PDB entry 2VDP | X-ray diffraction, 2.80 A resolution | chains A and B of the 5 polymer chains in the assembly

[Chain A]
Molecule: Integrin alpha-iib
Organism: Homo sapiens
Notes: fragment: headpiece, residues 32-483
UniProt: P08514 (ITA2B_HUMAN); residues 1-452 here correspond to UniProt positions 32-483 (UniProt number = residue number + 31)
Amino-acid sequence (452 residues; numbered 1 to 452; the number before each row is that of its first residue):
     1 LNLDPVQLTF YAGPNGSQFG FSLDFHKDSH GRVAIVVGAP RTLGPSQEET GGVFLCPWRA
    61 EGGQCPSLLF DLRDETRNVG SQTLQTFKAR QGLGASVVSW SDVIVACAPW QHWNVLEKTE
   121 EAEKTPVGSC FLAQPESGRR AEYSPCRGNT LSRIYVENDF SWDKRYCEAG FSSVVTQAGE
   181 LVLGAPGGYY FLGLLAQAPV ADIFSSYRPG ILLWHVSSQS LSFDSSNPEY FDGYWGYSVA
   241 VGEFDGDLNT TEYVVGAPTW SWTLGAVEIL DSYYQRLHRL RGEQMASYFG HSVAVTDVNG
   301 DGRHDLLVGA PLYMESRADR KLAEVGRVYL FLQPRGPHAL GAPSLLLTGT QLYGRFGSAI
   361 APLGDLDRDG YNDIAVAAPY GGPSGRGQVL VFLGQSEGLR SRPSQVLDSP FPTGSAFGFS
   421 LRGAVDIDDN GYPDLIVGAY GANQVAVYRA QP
Disulfides: Cys56-Cys65, Cys107-Cys130, Cys146-Cys167
Glycans and other covalent adducts: N-acetylglucosamine (NAG) linked to Asn15, Asn249
Sequence notes: conflict Gly282 (Ala313 in P08514)
Ion coordination: Ca2+ site 1: Glu243, Asp245, Asp247, Thr250, Glu252; Ca2+ site 2: Asp297, Asn299, Asp301, Arg303, Asp305; Ca2+ site 3: Asp365, Asp367, Asp369, Tyr371, Asp373; Ca2+ site 4: Asp426, Asp428, Asn430, Tyr432, Asp434
Curated features (UniProtKB/Swiss-Prot):
  - binding site (Ca(2+)): Glu243, Asp245, Asp247, Thr250, Glu252, Asp297, Asn299, Asp301, Arg303, Asp305, Asp365, Asp367, Asp369, Tyr371, Asp373, Asp426, Asp428, Asn430, Tyr432, Asp434
  - glycosylation (N-linked (GlcNAc...) asparagine): Asn15, Asn249

[Chain B]
Molecule: Integrin beta-3
Organism: Homo sapiens
Notes: fragment: headpiece, residues 27-487
UniProt: P05106 (ITB3_HUMAN); residues 1-461 here correspond to UniProt positions 27-487 (UniProt number = residue number + 26)
Amino-acid sequence (461 residues; row label = number of the first residue in the row):
     1 GPNICTTRGV SSCQQCLAVS PMCAWCSDEA LPLGSPRCDL KENLLKDNCA PESIEFPVSE
    61 ARVLEDRPLS DKGSGDSSQV TQVSPQRIAL RLRPDDSKNF SIQVRQVEDY PVDIYYLMDL
   121 SYSMKDDLWS IQNLGTKLAT QMRKLTSNLR IGFGAFVDKP VSPYMYISPP EALENPCYDM
   181 KTTCLPMFGY KHVLTLTDQV TRFNEEVKKQ SVSRNRDAPE GGFDAIMQAT VCDEKIGWRN
   241 DASHLLVFTT DAKTHIALDG RLAGIVQPND GQCHVGSDNH YSASTTMDYP SLGLMTEKLS
   301 QKNINLIFAV TENVVNLYQN YSELIPGTTV GVLSMDSSNV LQLIVDAYGK IRSKVELEVR
   361 DLPEELSLSF NATCLNNEVI PGLKSCMGLK IGDTVSFSIE AKVRGCPQEK EKSFTIKPVG
   421 FKDSLIVQVT FDCDCACQAQ AEPNSHRCNN GNGTFECGVC R
Disordered / not traced: 73-78
Disulfides: Cys5-Cys23, Cys13-Cys435, Cys16-Cys38, Cys26-Cys49, Cys177-Cys184, Cys232-Cys273, Cys374-Cys386, Cys406-Cys433, Cys437-Cys457, Cys448-Cys460
Glycans and other covalent adducts: N-acetylglucosamine (NAG) linked to Asn99, Asn320, Asn371
Ion coordination: Mg2+: Ser121, Ser123, Glu220 (shared with 1 residue of chain C); Ca2+ site 1: Ser123, Asp126, Asp127, Asp251 (together with glycerol); Ca2+ site 2: Asp158, Asn215, Asp217, Pro219, Glu220
Curated features (UniProtKB/Swiss-Prot):
  - region: Cys177 to Cys184 (Involved in CX3CL1-, NRG1-, FGF1- and IGF1-binding), Gln267 to Met287 (CX3CL1-binding)
  - binding site (Mg(2+)): Ser121, Ser123, Glu220
  - binding site (Ca(2+)): Ser123, Asp126, Asp127, Asp158, Asn215, Asp217, Pro219, Glu220, Asp251, Met335
  - glycosylation (N-linked (GlcNAc...) asparagine): Asn99, Asn320, Asn371, Asn452

[Chain A / chain B interface]
Residue-residue contacts - 63 pairs, chain A then chain B:
  Gln18(A) - Val266(B)
  Phe21(A) - Arg261(B)
  Phe21(A) - Val266(B)  hydrophobic
  Arg41(A) - Gly264(B)  hydrogen bond (side chain-backbone)
  Trp110(A) - Arg261(B)  hydrogen bond (side chain-backbone)
  Trp110(A) - Leu262(B)  hydrogen bond (side chain-backbone)
  Trp110(A) - Gly264(B)
  His112(A) - Ser162(B)  hydrogen bond
  His112(A) - Ile167(B)
  Glu121(A) - Ser168(B)  hydrogen bond
  Glu121(A) - Pro169(B)
  Glu123(A) - Ser168(B)
  Glu123(A) - Arg216(B)  salt bridge
  Lys124(A) - Ile167(B)
  Lys124(A) - Ser168(B)  hydrogen bond (backbone-side chain)
  Thr125(A) - Arg216(B)
  Pro126(A) - Ser162(B)
  Pro126(A) - Pro163(B)  hydrophobic
  Tyr166(A) - Arg216(B)
  Glu168(A) - Pro163(B)
  Glu168(A) - Leu262(B)
  Phe171(A) - Arg261(B)
  Tyr190(A) - Arg216(B)  hydrogen bond (side chain-backbone)
  Phe191(A) - Pro163(B)  hydrophobic
  Phe191(A) - Asp217(B)
  Phe231(A) - Lys253(B)  hydrogen bond (backbone-side chain)
  Asp232(A) - Pro219(B)
  Asp232(A) - Lys253(B)  salt bridge
  Tyr234(A) - His255(B)
  Tyr234(A) - Asp259(B)
  Tyr234(A) - Leu262(B)  hydrophobic
  Tyr237(A) - Leu258(B)  hydrogen bond (side chain-backbone)
  Tyr237(A) - Arg261(B)
  Thr259(A) - Asp259(B)
  Trp262(A) - Lys253(B)
  Trp262(A) - Leu317(B)  hydrophobic
  Thr263(A) - Ile256(B)
  Thr263(A) - Tyr321(B)  hydrogen bond
  Met285(A) - Leu317(B)  hydrophobic
  Met285(A) - Asn320(B)
  Met285(A) - Tyr321(B)  hydrophobic
  Met285(A) - Leu324(B)
  Ala286(A) - Ile256(B)  hydrophobic
  Ala286(A) - Leu292(B)  hydrophobic
  Tyr288(A) - Ala257(B)
  Tyr288(A) - Leu258(B)  hydrogen bond (side chain-backbone)
  Tyr288(A) - Asp259(B)  hydrogen bond
  His291(A) - Leu258(B)
  Pro311(A) - Leu258(B)  hydrophobic
  Leu312(A) - Ala257(B)  hydrophobic
  Leu312(A) - Leu258(B)  hydrophobic
  Met314(A) - Gly293(B)
  Met314(A) - Leu324(B)
  Leu322(A) - Leu324(B)
  Glu324(A) - Ser291(B)  hydrogen bond
  Tyr353(A) - Gly293(B)  hydrogen bond (side chain-backbone)
  Tyr353(A) - Leu294(B)
  Tyr353(A) - Glu297(B)  hydrogen bond
  Arg355(A) - Leu258(B)
  Arg355(A) - Pro268(B)
  Tyr380(A) - Pro268(B)
  Phe419(A) - Arg261(B)
  Tyr440(A) - Val266(B)
Other interface residues (no listed pair), chain A (41 interface residues in all): Ala95, Asn114, Ser152, Gln284, Arg320
Other interface residues (no listed pair), chain B (35 interface residues in all): Tyr166, Asp179, Ala218, Ala263, Gln267, Glu323, Pro326

[Overview]
The interface between chain A and chain B involves 41 residues on one side and 35 on the other; the contacts
include 15 hydrogen bonds and 2 salt bridges. Among the polar pairs are Glu123(A)-Arg216(B),
Asp232(A)-Lys253(B) and Arg41(A)-Gly264(B).
Here chain A is Integrin alpha-iib and chain B is Integrin beta-3, both from Homo sapiens. Entry 2VDP
(Integrin AlphaIIbBeta3 Headpiece Bound to Fibrinogen Gamma chain peptide,LGGAKQAGDV) was determined by X-ray
diffraction together with 2VC2, 2VDK, 2VDL, 2VDM, 2VDN, 2VDO, 2VDQ and 2VDR from the same study.
